PDB entry 5T35 | X-ray diffraction, 2.70 A resolution | chains B and C of the 4 polymer chains in the assembly

Chain B:
Name: Transcription elongation factor B polypeptide 2
Source organism: Homo sapiens
Reference sequence: Q15370 (ELOB_HUMAN); residue numbers follow UniProt; this construct covers 1-104
Chain sequence (104 residues; each row starts with the number of its first residue):
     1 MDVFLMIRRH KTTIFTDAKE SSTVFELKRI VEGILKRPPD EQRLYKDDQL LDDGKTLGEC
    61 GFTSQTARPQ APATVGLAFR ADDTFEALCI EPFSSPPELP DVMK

Chain C:
Name: Transcription elongation factor B polypeptide 1
Source organism: Homo sapiens
Reference sequence: Q15369 (ELOC_HUMAN); residue numbers follow UniProt; this construct covers 17-112
Chain sequence (97 residues; row label = number of the first residue in the row):
    16 MMYVKLISSD GHEFIVKREH ALTSGTIKAM LSGPGQFAEN ETNEVNFREI PSHVLSKVCM
    76 YFTYKVRYTN SSTEIPEFPI APEIALELLM AANFLDC
Unresolved in the structure: 48-57
Sequence notes: initiating methionine (16)

Interface between chain B and chain C:
Contacting residue pairs (48):
  F4(B) - T78(C)
  M6(B) - M75(C)  hydrophobic
  R8(B) - H27(C)
  K11(B) - D25(C)  hydrogen bond (side chain-backbone)
  K11(B) - G26(C)
  K11(B) - H27(C)
  K11(B) - E28(C)  hydrogen bond (backbone-backbone)
  T12(B) - E28(C)
  T13(B) - E28(C)  hydrogen bond (backbone-backbone)
  T13(B) - F29(C)
  T13(B) - I30(C)  hydrogen bond (backbone-backbone)
  I14(B) - I30(C)
  F15(B) - F29(C)  hydrophobic
  F15(B) - I30(C)  hydrogen bond (backbone-backbone)
  F15(B) - V31(C)  hydrophobic
  F15(B) - S71(C)
  F15(B) - C74(C)  hydrophobic
  F15(B) - M75(C)  hydrophobic
  I34(B) - Y18(C)
  I34(B) - I30(C)  hydrophobic
  P69(B) - M75(C)
  P69(B) - T78(C)
  P69(B) - R82(C)
  P69(B) - Y83(C)  hydrophobic
  Q70(B) - M75(C)
  Q70(B) - P91(C)
  Q70(B) - F93(C)
  Q70(B) - P94(C)
  P72(B) - M75(C)
  E91(B) - H27(C)
  P92(B) - H27(C)  hydrogen bond (backbone-side chain)
  F93(B) - H27(C)
  F93(B) - F29(C)  hydrophobic
  F93(B) - S67(C)
  F93(B) - S71(C)
  S94(B) - D25(C)
  S94(B) - P66(C)
  S94(B) - S67(C)  hydrogen bond (backbone-side chain)
  S94(B) - H68(C)  hydrogen bond
  S95(B) - H68(C)
  P96(B) - H68(C)
  P96(B) - E98(C)
  P97(B) - E102(C)
  L99(B) - P97(C)
  L99(B) - E98(C)
  P100(B) - L101(C)  hydrophobic
  M103(B) - P97(C)
  M103(B) - L101(C)  hydrophobic
Also at the interface, not in a pair above, chain B (27 interface residues in all): H10, T16, D17, I30, L35
Also at the interface, not in a pair above, chain C (29 interface residues in all): K32, K72, Y79, E92, I99

In short:
The interface between chain B and chain C involves 27 residues on one side and 29 on the other, with 8
hydrogen bonds. Among the polar pairs are K11(B)-D25(C), P92(B)-H27(C) and S94(B)-S67(C).
Chain B is Transcription elongation factor B polypeptide 2 and chain C is Transcription elongation factor B
polypeptide 1, both from Homo sapiens; the structure, The PROTAC MZ1 in complex with the second bromodomain of
Brd4 and pVHL:ElonginC:ElonginB, was determined by X-ray diffraction.
